Entry 8P8B (electron microscopy, 2.90 A resolution); this record covers chains 0 and 3 of the 38 polymer chains in the assembly.

Chain 0:
Name: 50S ribosomal protein L34
From: Mycoplasmoides pneumoniae M129
Reference sequence: P78006 (RL34_MYCPN); numbering as in UniProt (aligned over 1-48)
Sequence (48 residues; each row starts with the number of its first residue):
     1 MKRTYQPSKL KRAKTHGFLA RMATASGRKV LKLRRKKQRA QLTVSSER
Ligand contacts:
  - pentane-1,5-diamine (N2P): Gln6, Ser8, Lys11
  - spermidine (SPD): Tyr5, Arg12, Glu47, Arg48

Chain 3:
Molecule: 23S ribosomal RNA
From: Mycoplasmoides pneumoniae M129
Sequence (2907 nucleotides; each row starts with the number of its first residue):
     1 UACAAUAAGU UACUAAGGGC UUAUGGUGGA UGCCUUGGCA CUAAUAGGCG AUGAAGGACG
    61 UGUUAACCUG CGAUAAGCUU CGGGUAGGUG GUAAGAACCU CAGAUCCGGA GAUUUCCGAA
   121 UGGAGCAAUC CGGUAGUUGG AAACAGCUAU CAUUAAUUGA UGAAUAAAUA GUCAAUUAAA
   181 GCAAUACGUG GUGAAGUGAA ACAUCUCAGU AGCCACAGGA AAAGAAAACG AAUGUGAUUC
   241 CGUGUGUAGU GGCGAGCGAA AGCGGAACAG GCCAAACUUA UCAUUAGAUA GGGGUUGUAG
   301 GGCUUGCAAU GUGGACUUGA AAACGAUAGA AGAAGCUGUU GGAAAGCAGC GCGCAAAAGG
   361 GUGAUAGCCC CGUAUUUGAA AUUGUUUUCA UACCUAGCGA GAUCCCUGAG UAGCUCGGAA
   421 AACGUUAUUU UGAGUGAAUC UGCCCAGACC AUUGGGUAAG CCUAAAUACU AAUUAGUGAC
   481 CGAUAGCGAA ACAGUACCGU GAGGGAAAGG UGAAAAGAAC CCAGAGAUGG GAGUGAAAUA
   541 GAUUCUGAAA CCAUAUGCCU ACAACGUGUC AGAGCACAUU AAUGUGUGAU GGCGUGCGUU
   601 UUGAAGUAUG AGCCGGCGAG UUAUGAUAGC AAGCGUUAGU UAACCAGGAG AUGGGGAGCU
   661 GUAGCGAAAG CGAGUUUUAA AAGAGCGUUU GUUUGUUAUU AUAGACCCGA AACGGGUUGA
   721 GCUAGUCAUG AGCAGGUUGA AGGUUGAGUA ACAUCAACUG GAGGACCGAA CCGACUCUCG
   781 UUGAAACGAU AGCGGAUGAC UUGUGAUUAG GGGUGAAAUU CCAAUCGAAA UCCGUGAUAG
   841 CUGGUUCUCG UCGAAAUAGC UUUAAGGCUA GCGUGAGAUC ACAAAUAAGU GGAGGUAAAG
   901 CUACUGAAUG UAUGAUGGCG CCACCUAGGC GUACUGAAUA CAAUUAAACU CUGAAUGCCA
   961 UUUAUUUUAU UCUCGCAGUC AGACAGUGGG GGAUAAGCUU CAUUGUCAAG AGGGGAAGAG
  1021 CCCAGAUCAU UAAAUAAGGU CCCCAAAAUA UACUAAGUGG AAAAGGAUGU GAAAGUGCUA
  1081 AAACAGCAAG GAUGUUGGCU UAGAAGCAGC CAUCGUUUAA AGAGUGCGUA ACAGCUCACU
  1141 UGUCGAGUGU UUUUGCGCCG AAGAUGUAAC GGGGCUAAGU AUAUUACCGA AUUUAUGGAU
  1201 AAGAUUUAUA UCUUGUGGUA GACGAGCGUU GUAUUGGAGU UGAAGUCAAA GCGUGAGCAU
  1261 UGGUGGAUCC AAUACAAGUG AGAAUGCCGG CAUGAGUAAC GCUUGGGAGU GAGAAUCUCC
  1321 CAAACCGAUU GACUAAGGUU UCCUGGACCA GGGUCGUCCU UCCAGGGUUA GUCUGGACCU
  1381 AAGCUGAGGC UGAAAAGCGU AGGCGAUGGA CAACAGGUUA AUAUUCCUGU ACUUACAGUU
  1441 AGACUGAUGG AGUGACAAAG AAGGUUUUCC ACCCCCAUAA UUGGAUUUGG GGAUAAAUCA
  1501 UAAGGUGGUA CAAUAGGCAA AUCCGUUGUG CAUAACAUUG AGUGAUGAUG UCGAGUGAAU
  1561 GAGUGAUCAA GUAGCGAAGG UGGUAUUAAU CAUGCUUUCA AGAAAAGCUU CUAGGGUUAA
  1621 UCUAGCUGUA ACCAGUACCG AGAACGAACA CACGUAGUCA AGGAGAGGAU CCUAAGGUUA
  1681 GCGAGUGAAC UAUAGCCAAG GAACUCUGCA AAUUAACCCC GUAAGUUAGC GAGAAGGGGU
  1741 GCUUAUGUAA AAGUAAGCCG CAGUGAAGAA CGAGGGGGGA CUGUUUAACU AAAACACAAC
  1801 UCUAUGCCAA ACCGUAAGGU GAUGUAUAUG GGGUGACACC UGCCCAGUGC UGGAAGGUUA
  1861 AAGAAGGAGG UUAGCGCAAG CGAAGCUUUU AACUGAAGCC CCAGUGAACG GCGGCCGUAA
  1921 CUAUAACGGU CCUAAGGUAG CGAAAUUCCU AGUCGGGUAA AUUCCGUCCC GCUUGAAUGG
  1981 UGUAACCAUC UCUUGACUGU CUCGGCUAUA GACUCGGUGA AAUCCAGGUA CGGGUGAAGA
  2041 CACCCGUUAG GCGCAACGGG ACGGAAAGAC CCCGUGAAGC UUUACUGUAG CUUAAUAUUG
  2101 AUCAGGACAU UAUCAUGUAG AGAAUAGGUA GGAGCAAUCG AUGCAAGUUC GCUAGGACUU
  2161 GUUGAUGCGA AAGGUGGAAU ACUACCCUUG GUUGUGUGCU GUUCUAAUUG GUAACUGUUA
  2221 UCCAGUUUCA AGACAGUGUU AGGUGGGCAG UUUGACUGGG GCGGUCGCCU CCUAAAAGGU
  2281 AACGGAGGCG UACAAAGGUA CCUUCAGUAC GGUUGGAAAU CGUAUGUAGA GUGUAAUGGU
  2341 GUAAGGGUGC UUGACUGUGA GACAUACAGG UCGAACAGGU GAGAAAUCAG GUCAUAGUGA
  2401 UCCGGUGGUC CAGUAUGGAA UGGCCAUCGC UCAACGGAUA AAAGCUACUC CGGGGAUAAC
  2461 AGGCUGAUAC UGCCCAAGAG UUCAUAUCGA CGGCAGUGUU UGGCACCUCG AUGUCGACUC
  2521 AUCUCAUCCU CGAGCUGAAG CAGGUUCGAA GGGUUCGGCU GUUCGCCGAU UAAAGAGAUA
  2581 CGUGAGUUGG GUUCAAACCG UCGUGAGACA GGUUGGUCCC UAUCUAUUGU GCCCGUAGGA
  2641 AGAUUGAAGA GUGUUGCUUC UAGUACGAGA GGACCGAAGC GAGGACACCU CUUAUGCUCC
  2701 AGUUGUAGCG CCAGCUGCAC CGCUGGGUAG UAACGUGUCU AUUAGAUAAA CGCUGAAAGC
  2761 AUCUAAGUGU GAAACUAUCU CAAAGAUUAA UCUUCCCAUU UCGCAAGAAA GUAAGAGCCG
  2821 UCAAAGACGA UGACGUUGAU AGGUUACAGG UGUAAGCAUA GUGAUAUGUU GAGCUGAGUA
  2881 AUACUAAUUG CUCGAGGACU UAUUGGA
Unresolved in the structure: 1-7, 2901-2907
Modified residues: 1MG (1N-methylguanosine-5'-monophosphate) at position 783; OMG (o2'-methylguanosine-5'-monophosphate) at position 2259; 2MA (2-methyladenosine-5'-monophosphate) at position 2511
Bound ions: Mg2+ site 1: A16, G17; Mg2+ site 2: G196, U2251; Mg2+ site 3 near U197 (its only coordinating residue here); Mg2+ site 4: A201, C202; Mg2+ site 5 near A222 (its only coordinating residue here); Mg2+ site 6 near A331 (its only coordinating residue here); Mg2+ site 7 near A333 (its only coordinating residue here); Mg2+ site 8: U428, C445; Mg2+ site 9 near G442 (its only coordinating residue here); Mg2+ site 10: G447, A2415; Mg2+ site 11 near A458 (its only coordinating residue here); Mg2+ site 12: U484, A508; 128 more Mg2+ sites not listed; 1 more K+ sites not listed
Ligand contacts:
  - chloramphenicol (CLM): G2068, A2069, A2459, C2460, 2MA_2511, U2512, G2513, U2514
  - pentane-1,5-diamine (N2P), molecule 1: C565, C593, G594, C2043, C2044, C2045
  - pentane-1,5-diamine (N2P), molecule 2: G721, C722, U804, G805, A806
  - pentane-1,5-diamine (N2P), molecule 3: 1MG_783, A784, A785, G1301, G1353, C1649
  - 1,4-diaminobutane (PUT), molecule 1: G620, U621, A698, U699, U700
  - 1,4-diaminobutane (PUT), molecule 2: A711, A712, G827, A828, U2449, C2450
  - 1,4-diaminobutane (PUT), molecule 3: U737, U738, G739, G761, A762, G763, A765, G1460, A1461
  - 1,4-diaminobutane (PUT), molecule 4: A1324, C1325, C1672, U1673, A2707, G2708, G2717, C2718
  - 1,4-diaminobutane (PUT), molecule 5: C1348, C1349, A1350, G1351, G1352, G1356, U1357, C1358
  - 1,4-diaminobutane (PUT), molecule 6: C1912, G1937, U1973, U1974, G1975, U2601
  - 1,4-diaminobutane (PUT), molecule 7: A2274, U2280, A2281
  - spermidine (SPD), molecule 1: U500, G1338, U1339, G1646, A1647
  - spermidine (SPD), molecule 2: A518, A519, C520, U528, G530, G531, A542, U543
  - spermidine (SPD), molecule 3: C593, C1044, A1045
  - spermidine (SPD), molecule 4: G594, U595, G1012, G1013, A1017, G1018, C2043
  - spermidine (SPD), molecule 5: G596, C597, G606, U607, U609, G610, A611, C2025, A2061, C2062, G2063, G2064
  - spermidine (SPD), molecule 6: U776, C777, U778, U2588, G2589, U2617, C2618
  - spermidine (SPD), molecule 7: G780, U781, A2585, G2586, U2587, C2620, U2621
  - spermidine (SPD), molecule 8: A865, A981, G982, OMG_2259, A2456, U2457
  - spermidine (SPD), molecule 9: U896, A897, A947, A948, C949, U950, U2273, A2274, A2275
  - spermidine (SPD), molecule 10: G1695, C2699, C2721, C2723, U2724, G2725, G2726
  - spermidine (SPD), molecule 11: U1707, G1708, C1992, U1993, U1994, C2559, U2560
  - spermidine (SPD), molecule 12: G1999, C2001, U2002, G2004, C2518, U2519
  - spermidine (SPD), molecule 13: C2031, G2032, G2033, G2034, A2040, C2041, A2042, C2043, C2044, G2059, G2060
  - spermidine (SPD), molecule 14: U2291, A2292, A2296, G2297, G2333, U2334, G2345, U2392, C2393, G2397
  - spermidine (SPD), molecule 15: C2689, U2693, A2694, U2695, G2696, G2727, U2728, A2729, G2730, U2731
  - spermidine (SPD), molecule 16: U2690, A2729, G2730, A2824, G2878, U2879
  - spermine (SPM), molecule 1: G618, A619, G620, U621, G1278, U1279, G1280
  - spermine (SPM), molecule 2: A724, G725, U801, G815, A816, A817, A818, U820, U1784, U1785
  - spermine (SPM), molecule 3: A1161, A1162, C2525, A2526, G2548, A2549, A2550

Chain 0 / chain 3 interface:
Contacting residue pairs - 82 pairs, chain 0 then chain 3:
  Met1(0) with C787(3), sugar contact; G788(3), phosphate contact; G1646(3), hydrogen bond to the base; C1653(3), hydrogen bond to the base; G1654(3), hydrogen bond to the sugar
  Lys2(0) with C722(3), phosphate contact; U723(3), salt bridge to the phosphate
  Arg3(0) with C722(3), sugar contact; C787(3), salt bridge to the phosphate; A824(3), base contact; G1646(3), sugar contact; A1647(3), hydrogen bond to the sugar
  Thr4(0) with U500(3), phosphate contact; G721(3), hydrogen bond to the sugar; C722(3), sugar contact; A823(3), hydrogen bond to the base; A824(3), phosphate contact
  Tyr5(0) with U500(3), sugar contact; G721(3), base contact; G1646(3), hydrogen bond to the sugar
  Gln6(0) with G721(3), hydrogen bond to the sugar; G1646(3), sugar contact
  Pro7(0) with G1337(3), phosphate contact; G1338(3), phosphate contact; G1646(3), sugar contact
  Ser8(0) with G805(3), phosphate contact; G1337(3), phosphate contact
  Lys9(0) with G1337(3), hydrogen bond to the phosphate; G1338(3), salt bridge to the phosphate; U1339(3), base contact
  Leu10(0) with A806(3), phosphate contact
  Lys11(0) with A720(3), salt bridge to the phosphate; G721(3), salt bridge to the phosphate
  Arg12(0) with U500(3), hydrogen bond to the phosphate; G501(3), salt bridge to the phosphate; G721(3), base contact
  Ala13(0) with C126(3), base contact
  Lys14(0) with C126(3), salt bridge to the phosphate; A806(3), phosphate contact
  Thr15(0) with G719(3), phosphate contact; A720(3), phosphate contact
  His16(0) with U500(3), hydrogen bond to the sugar; G501(3), sugar contact; G719(3), salt bridge to the phosphate; G721(3), hydrogen bond to the base
  Gly17(0) with A127(3), phosphate contact
  Phe18(0) with G118(3), sugar contact; A127(3), stacking on the base
  Leu19(0) with G125(3), base contact; C126(3), sugar contact; A127(3), hydrogen bond to the phosphate
  Arg21(0) with G501(3), hydrogen bond to the sugar; U718(3), phosphate contact; G719(3), salt bridge to the phosphate
  Met22(0) with A119(3), phosphate contact
  Ser26(0) with U717(3), hydrogen bond to the phosphate; U718(3), hydrogen bond to the phosphate
  Gly27(0) with U718(3), phosphate contact
  Lys29(0) with C214(3), phosphate contact
  Val30(0) with U717(3), sugar contact
  Lys32(0) with A183(3), phosphate contact
  Leu33(0) with G503(3), phosphate contact
  Arg34(0) with A502(3), salt bridge to the phosphate; G503(3), salt bridge to the phosphate
  Arg35(0) with A55(3), base contact; G56(3), hydrogen bond to the sugar
  Lys36(0) with U185(3), hydrogen bond to the sugar
  Lys37(0) with G494(3), base contact; G504(3), salt bridge to the phosphate; G505(3), hydrogen bond to the base
  Gln38(0) with G494(3), sugar contact; U495(3), phosphate contact
  Arg39(0) with G494(3), hydrogen bond to the sugar; U495(3), phosphate contact; G503(3), hydrogen bond to the base; G504(3), hydrogen bond to the base; G505(3), hydrogen bond to the base
  Ala40(0) with U495(3), hydrogen bond to the phosphate
  Leu42(0) with A127(3), base contact
  Ser45(0) with A127(3), hydrogen bond to the phosphate
  Ser46(0) with A128(3), base contact
  Arg48(0) with U1339(3), salt bridge to the phosphate
Also at the interface, not in a pair above, chain 0 (43 interface residues in all): Ala20, Ala25, Arg28, Gln41, Val44
Also at the interface, not in a pair above, chain 3 (46 interface residues in all): C59, C213, G803, A1336, A1395, A1396, C1645

Overview:
43 residues of chain 0 and 46 residues of chain 3 are in contact; the contacts include 25 hydrogen bonds, 13
salt bridges and 1 aromatic stacking contact. Polar contacts include Met1(0)-G1646(3), Met1(0)-C1653(3) and
Thr4(0)-A823(3).
Chain 0 is 50S ribosomal protein L34 and chain 3 is 23S ribosomal RNA, both from Mycoplasmoides pneumoniae
M129; the structure, Mycoplasma pneumoniae large ribosomal subunit in chloramphenicol-treated cells, was
determined by electron microscopy together with 8P6P, 8P7X, 8P7Y, 8P8V and 8P8W from the same study.
